3JPS - chains A and T of the 4 polymer chains in the assembly; structure by X-ray diffraction, 2.00 A resolution.

[Chain A]
Protein: DNA polymerase beta
From: Homo sapiens
Notes: EC 2.7.7.7
UniProt: P06746 (DPOLB_HUMAN); residues 1-335 here = UniProt positions 1-335
Chain sequence (335 residues; each row starts with the number of its first residue):
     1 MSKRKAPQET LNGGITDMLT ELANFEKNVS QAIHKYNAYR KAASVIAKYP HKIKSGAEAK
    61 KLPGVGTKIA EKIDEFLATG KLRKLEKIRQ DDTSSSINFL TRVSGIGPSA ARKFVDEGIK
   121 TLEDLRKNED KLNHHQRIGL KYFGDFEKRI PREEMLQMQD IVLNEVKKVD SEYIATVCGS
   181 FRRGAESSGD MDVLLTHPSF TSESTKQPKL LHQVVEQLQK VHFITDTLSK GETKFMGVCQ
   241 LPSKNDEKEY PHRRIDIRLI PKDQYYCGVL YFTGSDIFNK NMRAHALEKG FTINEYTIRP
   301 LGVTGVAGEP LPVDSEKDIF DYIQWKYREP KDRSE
Not modelled in the structure: 1-9
Bound ions: Na+ site 1: Lys60, Leu62, Val65 (shared with 1 residue of chain D); Na+ site 2: Thr101, Val103, Ile106 (shared with 1 residue of chain P); Mg2+: Asp190, Asp192 (together with GFM); Na+ site 3: Asp190, Asp192, Asp256 (together with GFM)
Ligand contacts: GFM (2'-deoxy-5'-O-[(S)-{[(S)-[(1R)-1-fluoro-1-phosphonoethyl](hydroxy)phosphoryl]oxy}(hydroxy)phosphoryl]guanosine): Arg149, Gly179, Ser180, Arg183, Ser188, Gly189, Asp190, Asp192, Tyr271, Phe272, Thr273, Gly274, Ser275, Asp276, Asn279, Arg283
Curated features (UniProtKB/Swiss-Prot):
  - region: Arg183 to Asp192 (DNA-binding)
  - active site: Lys72 (Nucleophile)
  - binding site (K(+)): Lys60, Leu62, Val65, Thr101, Val103, Ile106
  - binding site (Na(+)): Lys60, Leu62, Val65, Thr101, Val103, Ile106
  - binding site (dATP): Arg149, Ser180, Arg183, Gly189, Asp190
  - binding site (dCTP): Arg149, Ser180, Arg183, Gly189, Asp190
  - binding site (dGTP): Arg149, Ser180, Arg183, Gly189, Asp190, Asp192
  - binding site (dTTP): Arg149, Ser180, Arg183, Gly189, Asp190
  - binding site (Mg(2+)): Asp190, Asp192, Asp256
  - modified residue: Lys72 (N6-acetyllysine), Arg83 (Omega-N-methylarginine), Arg152 (Omega-N-methylarginine)
  - cross-link (Glycyl lysine isopeptide (Lys-Gly)): Lys41 (interchain with G-Cter in ubiquitin), Lys61 (interchain with G-Cter in ubiquitin), Lys81 (interchain with G-Cter in ubiquitin)
  - natural variant: Leu22 (L22P: Found in a gastric cancer sample; uncertain significance), Tyr39 (Y39C: Found in a gastric cancer sample; uncertain significance), Gly118 (G118V: Decreased DNA-directed DNA polymerase activity), Arg137 (R137Q: Decreased function in base-excision repair), Arg149 (R149I: Decreased DNA-directed DNA polymerase activity), Asp160 (D160N: Found in a gastric cancer sample; uncertain significance), Cys239 (C239R: Found in a gastric cancer sample; uncertain significance), Lys289 (K289M: Found in a colon cancer sample; uncertain significance), Asn294 (N294D: Found in a gastric cancer sample; uncertain significance), Glu295 (E295K: Found in a gastric cancer sample; uncertain significance)
  - mutagenesis: Phe25 (F25W: No effect on 5'-dRP lyase activity. Decreased ssDNA binding), His34 (H34G: Decreased 5'-dRP lyase activity. Decreased ssDNA binding), Lys35 (K35A: Decreased 5'-dRP lyase activity. Decreased ssDNA binding. Loss of 5'-dRP lyase activity; when associated with A-68 and A-72. Decreased ssDNA binding; when associated with A-68 and A-72 ...), Tyr39 (Y39F: No effect on 5'-dRP lyase activity; Y39Q: Abolishes DNA polymerase and 5'-dRP lyase activity), Lys41 (K41R: Abolishes ubiquitination; when associated with R-61 and R-81), Lys60 (K60A: Decreased 5'-dRP lyase activity. Decreased ssDNA binding), Lys61 (K61R: Abolishes ubiquitination; when associated with R-41 and R-81), Lys68 (K68A: No effect on 5'-dRP lyase activity. Decreased ssDNA binding. Loss of 5'-dRP lyase activity; when associated with A-35 and A-72. Decreased ssDNA binding; when associated with A-35 and A-72 ...), Glu71 (E71Q: No effect on 5'-dRP lyase activity. No effect on structure shown by circular dichroism. No effect on ssDNA binding), Lys72 (K72A: Severely reduced 5'-dRP lyase activity. Does not affect ssDNA binding. Loss of 5'-dRP lyase activity; when associated with A-35 and A-68. Decreased ssDNA binding ...), Glu75 (E75A: Slightly decreased 5'-dRP lyase activity. Decreased ssDNA binding. No effect on structure shown by circular dichroism), Lys81 (K81R: Abolishes ubiquitination; when associated with R-41 and R-61), 5 further mutagenesis entries in UniProt
What the authors report for this chain:
  - specificity-determining residues: Arg183

[Chain T]
Molecule: 16-nt DNA strand
Sequence (16 nucleotides; row label = number of the first residue in the row):
     1 CCGACCGCGC ATCAGC

[How chain A and chain T interact]
Residue-residue contacts (25; chain A residue first):
  His34(A) with DC5(T), stacking on the base
  Asn133(A) with DT12(T), phosphate contact
  His134(A) with DT12(T), phosphate contact
  Ser229(A) with DC10(T), phosphate contact; DA11(T), phosphate contact
  Lys230(A) with DC10(T), phosphate contact; DA11(T), hydrogen bond to the phosphate
  Gly231(A) with DC10(T), phosphate contact
  Glu232(A) with DC10(T), hydrogen bond to the phosphate
  Thr233(A) with DG9(T), hydrogen bond to the phosphate; DC10(T), hydrogen bond to the phosphate
  Lys234(A) with DG9(T), sugar contact; DC10(T), hydrogen bond to the phosphate
  Arg258(A) with DG9(T), sugar contact
  Lys280(A) with DC6(T), salt bridge to the phosphate
  Arg283(A) with DC6(T), hydrogen bond to the base; DG7(T), hydrogen bond to the sugar
  Leu287(A) with DC6(T), phosphate contact; DG7(T), phosphate contact
  Thr292(A) with DG7(T), hydrogen bond to the phosphate
  Ile293(A) with DG7(T), sugar contact
  Asn294(A) with DG7(T), phosphate contact; DC8(T), hydrogen bond to the phosphate
  Glu295(A) with DC8(T), sugar contact
  Tyr296(A) with DG9(T), hydrogen bond to the phosphate
Interface residues without a listed pair, chain A (20 interface residues in all): Tyr271, Ala284

[In short]
20 residues of chain A and 8 residues of chain T are in contact, with 10 hydrogen bonds, 1 salt bridge and 1
aromatic stacking contact. Polar contacts include Arg283(A)-DC6(T), Arg283(A)-DG7(T) and Lys230(A)-DA11(T).
Ligands of chain A: compound GFM. The paper reports the specificity determinant Arg183(A).
Here chain A is DNA polymerase beta (Homo sapiens) and chain T is a 16-nt DNA strand. Entry 3JPS (Ternary
complex of DNA polymerase beta with a dideoxy terminated primer and 2'-deoxyguanosine 5'-beta, gamma-fluoro
methyl ...) was determined by X-ray diffraction, deposited together with 3JPN, 3JPO, 3JPP, 3JPQ, 3JPR and
3JPT.
